9IP2 - chains B and D of the 5 polymer chains in the assembly; structure by electron microscopy, 2.70 A resolution.

== Chain B (and D) ==
Protein: Maltose/maltodextrin-binding periplasmic protein, Polymerase cofactor VP35
Source organism: Escherichia coli K-12
Notes: chain D of this document is another copy of the same molecule, construct and numbering; everything in this record applies to it too
UniProtKB: chimeric construct of P0AEX9, P35259: residues -383 to -20 from P0AEX9 (MALE_ECOLI) positions 29-392 (UniProt number = residue number + 412); residues 1-329 from P35259 positions 1-329 (same numbers)
Amino-acid sequence (727 residues; row label = number of the first residue in the row; numbers below 1 keep their minus sign (Met-397 is residue -397)):
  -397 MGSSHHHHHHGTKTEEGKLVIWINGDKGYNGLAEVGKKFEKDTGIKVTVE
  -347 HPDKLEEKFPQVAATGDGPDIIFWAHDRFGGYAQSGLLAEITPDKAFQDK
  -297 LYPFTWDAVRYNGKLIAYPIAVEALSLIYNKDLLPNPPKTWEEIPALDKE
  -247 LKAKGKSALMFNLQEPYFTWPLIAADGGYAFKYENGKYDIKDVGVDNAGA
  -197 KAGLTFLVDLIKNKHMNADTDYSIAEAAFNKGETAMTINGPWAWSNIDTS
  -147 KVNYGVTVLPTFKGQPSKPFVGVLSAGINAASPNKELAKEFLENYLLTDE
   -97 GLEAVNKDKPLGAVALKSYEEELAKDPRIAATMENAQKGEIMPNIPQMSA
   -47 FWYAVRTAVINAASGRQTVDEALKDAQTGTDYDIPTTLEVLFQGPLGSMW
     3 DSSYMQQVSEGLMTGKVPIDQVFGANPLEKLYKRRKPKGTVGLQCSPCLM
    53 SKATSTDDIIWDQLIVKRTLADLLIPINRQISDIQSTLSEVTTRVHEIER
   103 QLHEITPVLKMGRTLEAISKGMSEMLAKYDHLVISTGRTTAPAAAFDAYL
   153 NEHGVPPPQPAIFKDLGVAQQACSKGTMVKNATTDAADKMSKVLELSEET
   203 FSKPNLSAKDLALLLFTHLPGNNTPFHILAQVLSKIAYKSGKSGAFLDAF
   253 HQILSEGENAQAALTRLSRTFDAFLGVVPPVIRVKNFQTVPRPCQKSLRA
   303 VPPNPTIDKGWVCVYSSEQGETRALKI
Unresolved in the structure: -397 to 112 (chain D: -397 to 106, 139-329)
Sequence notes: initiating methionine (-397); expression tag (-396 to -384); linker (-19 to 0); conflict Cys296 (Ser in P35259)
From the paper describing this entry:
  - contacts within the chain: Leu198-Phe203 (hydrophobic contact)

== How chain B and chain D interact ==
Residue-residue contacts (16):
  Met124(B) - Ile120(D)  hydrophobic
  Met124(B) - Met124(D)  hydrophobic
  Met127(B) - Met124(D)  hydrophobic
  Pro144(B) - His133(D)
  Ala145(B) - His133(D)  hydrogen bond (backbone-backbone)
  Ala145(B) - Leu134(D)
  Ala145(B) - Val135(D)
  Ala145(B) - Ile136(D)  hydrophobic
  Phe148(B) - Ile136(D)  hydrophobic
  Ile164(B) - Val135(D)
  Ile164(B) - Ile136(D)  hydrogen bond (backbone-backbone)
  Phe165(B) - Val135(D)
  Phe165(B) - Ile136(D)
  Lys166(B) - Val135(D)
  Lys166(B) - Ile136(D)  hydrogen bond (backbone-backbone)
  Val170(B) - Ile136(D)
Also at the interface, not in a pair above, chain B (14 interface residues in all): Leu117, Tyr131, Thr142, Ala143, Ala163
Also at the interface, not in a pair above, chain D (10 interface residues in all): Met113, Tyr131, Ser137, Thr138

== Summary ==
Chain B and chain D form an interface of 14 and 10 residues respectively; the contacts include 3 hydrogen
bonds. Backbone hydrogen bonds pair Ala145(B)-His133(D), Ile164(B)-Ile136(D) and Lys166(B)-Ile136(D). From the
paper: contacts within the chain involving Leu198(B) and Phe203(B).
Chain B and chain D are both Maltose/maltodextrin-binding periplasmic protein, Polymerase cofactor VP35
(Escherichia coli K-12); the structure, Cryo-EM structure of the RNA-dependent RNA polymerase complex from
Marburg virus, was determined by electron microscopy, deposited together with 9IP3 and 9IP4.
